PDB entry 8S8B | electron microscopy, 2.80 A resolution | chains A and C of the 4 polymer chains in the assembly

Chain A:
Name: Phenylalanyl-tRNA Synthetase alpha subunit
Organism: Caenorhabditis tropicalis
Notes: EC 6.1.1.20
Sequence (496 residues; each row starts with the number of its first residue):
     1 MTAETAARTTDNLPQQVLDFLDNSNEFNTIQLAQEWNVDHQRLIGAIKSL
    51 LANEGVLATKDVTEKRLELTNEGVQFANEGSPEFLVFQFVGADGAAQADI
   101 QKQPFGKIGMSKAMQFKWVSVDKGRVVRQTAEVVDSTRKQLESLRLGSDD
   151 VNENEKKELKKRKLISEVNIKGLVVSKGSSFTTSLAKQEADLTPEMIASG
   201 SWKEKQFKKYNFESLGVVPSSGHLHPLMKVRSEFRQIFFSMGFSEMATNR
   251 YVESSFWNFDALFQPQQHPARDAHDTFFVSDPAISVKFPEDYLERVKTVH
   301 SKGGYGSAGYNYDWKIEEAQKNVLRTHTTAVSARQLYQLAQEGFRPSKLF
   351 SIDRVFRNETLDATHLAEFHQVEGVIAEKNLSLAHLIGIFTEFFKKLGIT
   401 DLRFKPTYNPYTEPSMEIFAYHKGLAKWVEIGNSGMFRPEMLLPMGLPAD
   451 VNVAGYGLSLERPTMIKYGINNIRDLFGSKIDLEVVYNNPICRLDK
Disordered / not traced: 1-184
Bound ions: Mg2+: Glu-413 (shared with 1 residue of chain D)

Chain C:
Name: Phenylalanyl-tRNA Synthetase beta subunit
Organism: Caenorhabditis tropicalis
Notes: EC 6.1.1.20
Sequence (590 residues; row label = number of the first residue in the row):
     1 MPTVGIKKVLLDKHFGRVYTEKEFDELCFEYGLELDEITSEKAAVEKERG
    51 EAAAGEDLNDQEVYKIDIPANRYDLLSVEGLSRAIRIFKQEIESPEYRFS
   101 DTKTRQKIIVKRETAQVRPYVVGAVLRDVSFDSDSYASFIDLQDKLHQNI
   151 CRKRTLVAIGTHDLDTIQGPFEYRAEAPNKIKFRPLNQTKEYTAEELMTL
   201 YSTDSHLKAYLPIIQNHPVYPVIYDKNGVVCSMPPIINGEHSKITLKTKN
   251 VFIEATATDKQKAYVVLDTIVTLFSQYCQKPFHVEQVEVEYEETGEKELY
   301 PLLSYREMTVTTPEINTKIGLSLKDEEMAILLNKMSLKAEVASKGVLKVV
   351 VPPTRHDILHACDIAEDVGVAYGYNNLVTKLPESNTVAVAFPINKLCDNL
   401 RIEIAAAGWTEALNFALCSRDDISTKLRLPDALSKAVHIGNPKTLEFQVA
   451 RTSLLPGLLKTLASNRDMPLPLKLFELQDVILKDEKMDVGARNERRLAAV
   501 YYNKAAGFEIIQGFLDRMMRMLNVNPTKDQKGYHIEADENPTFFPGRCAR
   551 IIGPNGVFLGRIGALHPEVITSFGLTLPCGAVEFNVEPFL
Disordered / not traced: 1
Bound ions: Mg2+: Glu-366 (shared with 1 residue of chain B)

How chain A and chain C interact:
Contacting residue pairs (85; chain A residue first):
  Gly-222(A) / Ala-405(C)
  Gly-222(A) / Gly-408(C)
  Gly-222(A) / Trp-409(C)
  His-223(A) / Trp-409(C)
  His-223(A) / Thr-410(C)
  His-223(A) / Glu-411(C)  hydrogen bond (backbone-backbone)
  Leu-224(A) / Arg-401(C)
  Leu-224(A) / Ala-405(C)  hydrophobic
  Leu-224(A) / Glu-411(C)
  His-225(A) / Glu-411(C)  hydrogen bond (backbone-side chain)
  His-225(A) / Leu-413(C)
  Met-228(A) / Arg-401(C)
  Met-228(A) / Glu-411(C)
  Ser-232(A) / Arg-401(C)
  Arg-235(A) / Asn-394(C)
  Phe-239(A) / Ala-388(C)
  Phe-239(A) / Ala-390(C)  hydrophobic
  Gly-242(A) / Asn-385(C)
  Phe-243(A) / Ala-388(C)
  Ser-244(A) / Val-387(C)
  Ser-244(A) / Val-389(C)
  Glu-245(A) / Val-389(C)  hydrogen bond (backbone-backbone)
  Glu-245(A) / Phe-391(C)  hydrogen bond (side chain-backbone)
  Glu-245(A) / Asn-394(C)
  Ala-247(A) / Phe-391(C)  hydrophobic
  Asn-249(A) / Asp-479(C)
  Asn-249(A) / Asn-493(C)  hydrogen bond (backbone-side chain)
  Arg-250(A) / Asn-493(C)
  Tyr-251(A) / Ile-481(C)  hydrophobic
  Tyr-251(A) / Asn-493(C)
  Val-252(A) / Val-489(C)
  Ala-273(A) / Asn-441(C)
  His-274(A) / Lys-443(C)  hydrogen bond (backbone-side chain)
  Thr-276(A) / Asn-441(C)
  Phe-277(A) / Leu-417(C)  hydrophobic
  Phe-277(A) / Ile-439(C)  hydrophobic
  Phe-277(A) / Asn-441(C)
  Phe-278(A) / Ile-439(C)
  Phe-278(A) / Gly-440(C)  hydrogen bond (backbone-backbone)
  Phe-278(A) / Asn-441(C)  hydrogen bond (backbone-side chain)
  Val-279(A) / Val-437(C)  hydrophobic
  Val-279(A) / His-438(C)
  Ser-280(A) / His-438(C)  hydrogen bond (backbone-backbone)
  Asp-281(A) / Val-437(C)
  Asp-281(A) / His-438(C)  hydrogen bond (backbone-backbone)
  Asp-281(A) / Lys-483(C)  salt bridge
  Pro-282(A) / Val-489(C)
  Ser-285(A) / Asp-488(C)
  Lys-287(A) / Asp-488(C)
  Asn-322(A) / Val-489(C)  hydrogen bond (side chain-backbone)
  Leu-324(A) / Leu-417(C)  hydrophobic
  Arg-334(A) / Asp-488(C)  salt bridge
  Arg-345(A) / Ser-384(C)  hydrogen bond
  Pro-346(A) / Asn-385(C)
  Arg-354(A) / Leu-413(C)
  Arg-354(A) / Asn-414(C)  hydrogen bond (side chain-backbone)
  Arg-354(A) / Phe-415(C)
  Arg-354(A) / Ala-416(C)
  Arg-354(A) / Arg-451(C)
  Phe-356(A) / Ala-416(C)  hydrophobic
  Asn-358(A) / Asn-441(C)  hydrogen bond (side chain-backbone)
  Asn-358(A) / Lys-443(C)
  Thr-360(A) / Lys-443(C)
  Leu-361(A) / Thr-444(C)
  Ala-367(A) / Phe-447(C)  hydrophobic
  Glu-368(A) / Phe-415(C)
  Glu-368(A) / Ala-416(C)  hydrogen bond (side chain-backbone)
  Glu-368(A) / Leu-417(C)  hydrogen bond (side chain-backbone)
  Phe-477(A) / Leu-413(C)  hydrophobic
  Phe-477(A) / Asn-414(C)
  Gly-478(A) / Leu-413(C)  hydrogen bond (backbone-backbone)
  Gly-478(A) / Asn-414(C)
  Gly-478(A) / Phe-415(C)
  Ser-479(A) / Lys-460(C)
  Ser-479(A) / Thr-461(C)
  Ser-479(A) / Ser-464(C)  hydrogen bond (backbone-side chain)
  Lys-480(A) / Ser-464(C)
  Ile-481(A) / Thr-461(C)
  Ile-481(A) / Asn-465(C)  hydrogen bond (backbone-side chain)
  Asp-482(A) / Asn-465(C)
  Leu-483(A) / Asn-465(C)  hydrogen bond (backbone-side chain)
  Leu-483(A) / Met-468(C)  hydrophobic
  Val-486(A) / Thr-410(C)
  Tyr-487(A) / Thr-410(C)
  Tyr-487(A) / Met-468(C)  hydrophobic
Interface residues without a listed pair, chain A (58 interface residues in all): Ser-221, Leu-227, Met-246, Ser-254, Lys-348, Glu-359, Leu-366, His-370, Glu-484
Interface residues without a listed pair, chain C (48 interface residues in all): Asp-398, Ala-412, Ala-436, Leu-472, Leu-474, Phe-475, Gln-478, Gly-490, Ala-491

Overview:
58 residues of chain A and 48 residues of chain C are in contact, with 20 hydrogen bonds and 2 salt bridges.
Polar pairs include Asp-281(A)/Lys-483(C), Arg-334(A)/Asp-488(C) and His-225(A)/Glu-411(C).
Chain A is Phenylalanyl-tRNA Synthetase alpha subunit and chain C is Phenylalanyl-tRNA Synthetase beta
subunit, both from Caenorhabditis tropicalis; the structure, Phenylalanyl-tRNA Synthetase Domain Swap:
evolutionary advantage?, was determined by electron microscopy.
